5C67 - chains A and E; structure by X-ray diffraction, 1.83 A resolution.

== Chain A ==
Name: Trypsin-3
From: Homo sapiens
Notes: EC 3.4.21.4
Reference sequence: P35030 (TRY3_HUMAN); the construct lacks a stretch of the UniProt sequence and is renumbered around it, so the offset changes along the chain: 16-34 = UniProt 81-99; 37-67 = UniProt 100-130; 69-125 = UniProt 131-187; 127-130 = UniProt 188-191; 6 more segments
Sequence (224 residues; row label = number of the first residue in the row; note: 10 numbers in that range are skipped by the numbering (no residue carries them; nothing is unmodelled there)):
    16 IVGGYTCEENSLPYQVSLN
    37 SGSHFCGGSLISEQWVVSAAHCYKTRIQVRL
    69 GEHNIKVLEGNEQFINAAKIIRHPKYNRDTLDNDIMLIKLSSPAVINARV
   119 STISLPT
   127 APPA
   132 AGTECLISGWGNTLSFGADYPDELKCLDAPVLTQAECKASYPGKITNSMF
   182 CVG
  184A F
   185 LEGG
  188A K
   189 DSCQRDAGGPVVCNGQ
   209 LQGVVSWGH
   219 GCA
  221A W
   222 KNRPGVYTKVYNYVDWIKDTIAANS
Differences from the reference sequence: variant Ala127 (Thr188 in P35030); engineered mutation Ala195 (Ser257 in P35030)
Disulfide bonds: Cys22-Cys157, Cys42-Cys58, Cys136-Cys201, Cys168-Cys182, Cys191-Cys220
Swiss-Prot annotation at these positions:
  - active site (Charge relay system): His57, Asp102
  - binding site (Ca(2+)): Glu70, Asn72, Val75, Glu77, Glu80
  - site: Asp189 (Required for specificity)
  - modified residue: Tyr151 (Sulfotyrosine)
What the authors report for this chain:
  - mutagenesis - S195A: abolished catalytic activity (citing earlier work)
  - conformationally variable residues (side-chain flip): Arg193

== Chain E ==
Name: Amyloid beta A4 protein
From: Homo sapiens
Reference sequence: P05067 (A4_HUMAN), isoform P05067-8; residues 8-60 here correspond to UniProt positions 294-346 (UniProt number = residue number + 286)
Sequence (81 residues; each row starts with the number of its first residue; numbers below 1 keep their minus sign (Tyr-9 is residue -9)):
    -9 YVDYKDDDDKEFEVCSEQAETGPCRAGFSRWYFDVTEGKCAPFVYGGCGG
    41 NRNNFDTEEYCMAVCGSAIPRHHHHHHAAAN
Disordered / not traced: -9 to 2, 57-71
Differences from the reference sequence: expression tag (-9 to 7, 61-71); engineered mutation Gly17 (Met303 in P05067), Phe18 (Ile304 in P05067), Val34 (Phe320 in P05067)
Disulfide bonds: Cys5-Cys55, Cys14-Cys38, Cys30-Cys51
What the authors report for this chain:
  - mutagenesis - M17G, I18F, F34V: increased stability with Trypsin-3 (chain A)

== Interface between chain A and chain E ==
Pairs across the interface - 41 pairs, chain A then chain E:
  Ser39(A) - Ser19(E)
  His40(A) - Gly17(E)
  Phe41(A) - Ala16(E)
  Phe41(A) - Gly17(E)  hydrogen bond (backbone-backbone)
  Phe41(A) - Phe18(E)  hydrophobic
  Cys42(A) - Ala16(E)  hydrophobic
  His57(A) - Cys14(E)
  His57(A) - Arg15(E)  hydrogen bond (side chain-backbone)
  His57(A) - Ala16(E)
  His57(A) - Phe18(E)
  His57(A) - Gly36(E)
  Lys60(A) - Phe18(E)
  Arg96(A) - Gly37(E)  hydrogen bond (side chain-backbone)
  Arg96(A) - Cys38(E)
  Leu99(A) - Cys14(E)  hydrophobic
  Leu99(A) - Cys38(E)  hydrophobic
  Tyr151(A) - Val34(E)
  Asp189(A) - Arg15(E)  salt bridge
  Ser190(A) - Arg15(E)  hydrogen bond
  Cys191(A) - Arg15(E)
  Gln192(A) - Thr11(E)
  Gln192(A) - Gly12(E)
  Gln192(A) - Cys14(E)  hydrogen bond (side chain-backbone)
  Gln192(A) - Arg15(E)
  Gln192(A) - Ala16(E)
  Arg193(A) - Arg15(E)  hydrogen bond (backbone-backbone)
  Arg193(A) - Ala16(E)  hydrogen bond (backbone-backbone)
  Arg193(A) - Gly17(E)
  Asp194(A) - Arg15(E)  hydrogen bond (backbone-backbone)
  Ala195(A) - Arg15(E)  hydrogen bond (backbone-backbone)
  Ala195(A) - Ala16(E)
  Ser214(A) - Cys14(E)
  Ser214(A) - Arg15(E)  hydrogen bond (backbone-backbone)
  Trp215(A) - Pro13(E)
  Trp215(A) - Cys14(E)  hydrophobic
  Trp215(A) - Arg15(E)
  Gly216(A) - Pro13(E)  hydrogen bond (backbone-backbone)
  Gly216(A) - Arg15(E)
  Gly219(A) - Arg15(E)  hydrogen bond (backbone-side chain)
  Cys220(A) - Arg15(E)
  Gly226(A) - Arg15(E)
Other interface residues (no listed pair), chain A (26 interface residues in all): Cys58, Tyr59, Val213, Tyr228
The authors on this interface:
  - pairs named by the authors: Phe41(A)-Phe18(E) (pi stacking), Lys60(A)-Phe18(E) (hydrophobic contact), Val34(E)-Tyr151(A)

== In short ==
26 residues of chain A and 13 residues of chain E are in contact; the contacts include 12 hydrogen bonds and 1
salt bridge. Polar contacts include Asp189(A)-Arg15(E), His57(A)-Arg15(E) and Arg96(A)-Gly37(E). The paper
describes pi stacking between Phe41(A) and Phe18(E); a hydrophobic contact between Lys60(A) and Phe18(E); a
contact between Val34(E) and Tyr151(A). From the paper: M17G, I18F and F34V of chain E increase stability with
Trypsin-3 (chain A); conformational variability at Arg193(A).
Here chain A is Trypsin-3 and chain E is Amyloid beta A4 protein, both from Homo sapiens. Entry 5C67 (Human
Mesotrypsin in complex with amyloid precursor protein inhibitor variant APPI-M17G/I18F/F34V) was determined by
X-ray diffraction.
